Entry 9D32 (electron microscopy, 3.10 A resolution); this record covers chains A and B.

Chain A:
Molecule: Angiotensin-converting enzyme
Source organism: Pipistrellus abramus
Notes: EC 3.4.-.-
UniProt: C7ECT9 (C7ECT9_PIPAB); residues 17-724 here = UniProt positions 17-724
Amino-acid sequence (768 residues; each row starts with the number of its first residue; numbers below 1 keep their minus sign (Met-6 is residue -6)):
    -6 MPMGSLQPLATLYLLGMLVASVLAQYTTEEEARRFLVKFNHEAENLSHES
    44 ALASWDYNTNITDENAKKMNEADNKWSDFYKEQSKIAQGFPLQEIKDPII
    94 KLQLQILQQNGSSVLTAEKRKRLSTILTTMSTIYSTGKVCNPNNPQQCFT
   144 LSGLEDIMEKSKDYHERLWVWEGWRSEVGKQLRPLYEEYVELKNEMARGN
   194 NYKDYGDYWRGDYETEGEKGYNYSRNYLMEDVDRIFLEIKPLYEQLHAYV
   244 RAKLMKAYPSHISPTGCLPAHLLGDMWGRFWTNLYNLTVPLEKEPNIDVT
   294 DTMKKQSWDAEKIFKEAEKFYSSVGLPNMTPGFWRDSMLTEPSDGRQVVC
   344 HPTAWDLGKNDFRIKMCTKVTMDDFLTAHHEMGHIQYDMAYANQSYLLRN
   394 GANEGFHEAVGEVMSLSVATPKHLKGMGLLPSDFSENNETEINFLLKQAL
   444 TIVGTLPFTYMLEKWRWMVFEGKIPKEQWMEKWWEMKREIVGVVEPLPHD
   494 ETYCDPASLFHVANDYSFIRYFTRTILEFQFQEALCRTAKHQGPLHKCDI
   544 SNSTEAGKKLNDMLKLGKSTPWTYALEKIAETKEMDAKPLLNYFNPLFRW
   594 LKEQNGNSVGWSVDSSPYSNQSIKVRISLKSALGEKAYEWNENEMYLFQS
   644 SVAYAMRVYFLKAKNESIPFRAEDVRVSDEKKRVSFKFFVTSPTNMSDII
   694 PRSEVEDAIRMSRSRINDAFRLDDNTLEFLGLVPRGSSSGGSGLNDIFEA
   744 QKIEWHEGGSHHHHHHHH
Disordered / not traced: -6 to 19, 604-761
Disulfides: Cys133-Cys141, Cys343-Cys360, Cys529-Cys541
Covalent attachments: N-acetylglucosamine (NAG) linked to Asn53, Asn103, Asn215, Asn279, Asn431, Asn545; glycan linked to Asn386
Sequence notes: expression tag (-6 to 16, 725-761)
Reported in the primary citation:
  - specificity-determining residues: Arg328, Asp329

Chain B:
Molecule: Spike glycoprotein
Source organism: Pipistrellus bat coronavirus HKU5
Notes: fragment: Receptor-binding domain
UniProt: S4WZQ4 (S4WZQ4_BCHK5); residues 389-587 here correspond to UniProt positions 388-586 (UniProt number = residue number - 1)
Amino-acid sequence (267 residues; row label = number of the first residue in the row):
   358 MGILPSPGMPALLSLVSLLSVLLMGCVAETGTQECDFTPMLTGTPPPIYN
   408 FKRLVFTNCNYNLTKLLSLFQVSEFSCHQVSPSSLATGCYSSLTVDYFAY
   458 STDMSSYLQPGSAGEIVQFNYKQDFSNPTCRVLATVPQNLTTITKPSNYA
   508 YLTECYKTSAYGKNYLYNAPGGYTPCLSLASRGFSTKYQSHSDGELTTTG
   558 YIYPVTGNLQMAFIISVQYGTDTNSVCPMQLVPRGSSSGGSGLNDIFEAQ
   608 KIEWHEGGSHHHHHHHH
Disordered / not traced: 358-389, 577-578, 586-624
Disulfides: Cys392-Cys416, Cys434-Cys487, Cys446-Cys584, Cys512-Cys533
Covalent attachments: N-acetylglucosamine (NAG) linked to Asn419, Asn496
Sequence notes: expression tag (358-388, 588-624)

Chain A / chain B interface:
Residue-residue contacts - 37 pairs, chain A then chain B:
  Arg26(A) - Ala517(B)
  Arg26(A) - Tyr518(B)  hydrogen bond
  Val30(A) - Ala517(B)
  Asn33(A) - Ser516(B)  hydrogen bond (side chain-backbone)
  His34(A) - Thr515(B)
  His34(A) - Gly551(B)
  His41(A) - Tyr545(B)
  Asp90(A) - Tyr518(B)  hydrogen bond
  Ile93(A) - Tyr518(B)  hydrophobic
  Gln96(A) - Ala517(B)  hydrogen bond (side chain-backbone)
  Met322(A) - Tyr464(B)
  Thr323(A) - Glu472(B)
  Pro324(A) - Met461(B)  hydrophobic
  Pro324(A) - Tyr464(B)
  Pro324(A) - Glu472(B)
  Pro324(A) - Tyr508(B)
  Trp327(A) - Tyr464(B)
  Arg328(A) - Met461(B)
  Arg328(A) - Tyr558(B)  hydrogen bond
  Arg328(A) - Tyr560(B)
  Asp329(A) - Lys544(B)  salt bridge
  Asp329(A) - Tyr558(B)  hydrogen bond
  Lys352(A) - Tyr545(B)  hydrogen bond (side chain-backbone)
  Asn353(A) - Glu472(B)
  Asn353(A) - Thr510(B)  hydrogen bond (side chain-backbone)
  Asn353(A) - Tyr545(B)
  Asp354(A) - Tyr545(B)  hydrogen bond
  Ala385(A) - Lys520(B)
  Ala385(A) - Tyr522(B)
  Asn386(A) - Gly519(B)
  Asn386(A) - Lys520(B)  hydrogen bond (backbone-backbone)
  Asn386(A) - Tyr522(B)
  Gln387(A) - Gly519(B)
  Ser388(A) - Ala517(B)
  Ser388(A) - Tyr518(B)
  Ser388(A) - Gly519(B)
  Arg392(A) - Lys520(B)
Also at the interface, not in a pair above, chain A (28 interface residues in all): Leu29, Glu37, Asn38, Ile92, Gly325, Arg356
Also at the interface, not in a pair above, chain B (21 interface residues in all): Ile473, Glu511, Tyr513, Ser547
Interface features reported in the paper:
  - residue pairs: Asn38(A)-Ser547(B), Arg328(A)-Tyr508(B), Arg328(A)-Tyr558(B) (hydrogen bond), Arg328(A)-Tyr560(B) (pi stacking), Asp329(A)-Lys544(B) (salt bridge), Asp329(A)-Tyr558(B) (hydrogen bond), Lys352(A)-Ser547(B), Lys352(A)-Tyr545(B) (backbone contact), Lys352(A)-Thr510(B) (backbone contact), Tyr518(B)-Arg26(A) (hydrogen bond), Tyr518(B)-Asp90(A) (hydrogen bond), Lys520(B)-Asn386(A) (hydrogen bond), Lys520(B)-Ala385(A) (backbone contact)
  - interface residues, chain A: Arg26(A), Leu29(A), Val30(A), Asn33(A), His34(A), Glu37(A), Asn38(A), His41(A), Asp90(A), Ile92(A), Ile93(A), Gln96(A), Met322(A), Thr323(A), Pro324(A), Gly325(A), Trp327(A), Arg328(A), Asp329(A), Lys352(A), Asn353(A), Asp354(A), Arg356(A), Ala385(A), Asn386(A), Gln387(A), Ser388(A), Arg392(A)
  - hot spots on chain A (mutagenesis) - P324G, R328A/D329A, R328N, D329A: decreased binding to Spike glycoprotein (chain B)
  - interface residues, chain B: Met461(B), Tyr464(B), Glu472(B), Ile473(B), Tyr508(B), Thr510(B), Glu511(B), Tyr513(B), Thr515(B), Ser516(B), Ala517(B), Tyr518(B), Gly519(B), Lys520(B), Tyr522(B), Lys544(B), Tyr545(B), Ser547(B), Gly551(B), Tyr558(B), Tyr560(B)
  - hot spots on chain B (mutagenesis) - Y464A, A517R, G519W, Y558A: abolished binding to Angiotensin-converting enzyme (chain A)
  - hot spots on chain B (mutagenesis) - Y518A, Y518G, K520G, Y545G, Y558G: decreased binding to Angiotensin-converting enzyme (chain A)

Summary:
Chain A and chain B form an interface of 28 and 21 residues respectively; the contacts include 10 hydrogen
bonds and 1 salt bridge. Polar pairs include Asp329(A)-Lys544(B), Arg26(A)-Tyr518(B) and Asn33(A)-Ser516(B).
The authors report contacts between Asn38(A) and Ser547(B), Arg328(A) and Tyr508(B) and Lys352(A) and
Ser547(B); hydrogen bonds between Arg328(A) and Tyr558(B), Asp329(A) and Tyr558(B) and Tyr518(B) and Arg26(A)
among others; pi stacking between Arg328(A) and Tyr560(B). The paper reports that Y518A, Y518G and K520G of
chain B, among others, reduce binding to Angiotensin-converting enzyme (chain A); interface residues Arg26(A),
Leu29(A) and Met461(B) among others; 13 substitutions were tested in all.
Here chain A is Angiotensin-converting enzyme (Pipistrellus abramus) and chain B is Spike glycoprotein
(Pipistrellus bat coronavirus HKU5). Entry 9D32 (Structure of the HKU5 RBD bound to the P. abramus ACE2
receptor) was determined by electron microscopy (same publication as 9EA0, 9EH8 and 9E0I).
